Entry 4Z91 (X-ray diffraction, 3.39 A resolution); this record covers chains A and B of the 5 polymer chains in the assembly.

Chain A (and B):
Name: Gamma-aminobutyric-acid receptor subunit beta-1
Source organism: Dickeya dadantii (strain 3937)
Notes: chain B of this document is another copy of the same molecule, construct and numbering; everything in this record applies to it too
Reference sequence: E0SJQ4 (E0SJQ4_DICD3); residues 1-322 here correspond to UniProt positions 22-343 (UniProt number = residue number + 21)
Amino-acid sequence (322 residues; each row starts with the number of its first residue):
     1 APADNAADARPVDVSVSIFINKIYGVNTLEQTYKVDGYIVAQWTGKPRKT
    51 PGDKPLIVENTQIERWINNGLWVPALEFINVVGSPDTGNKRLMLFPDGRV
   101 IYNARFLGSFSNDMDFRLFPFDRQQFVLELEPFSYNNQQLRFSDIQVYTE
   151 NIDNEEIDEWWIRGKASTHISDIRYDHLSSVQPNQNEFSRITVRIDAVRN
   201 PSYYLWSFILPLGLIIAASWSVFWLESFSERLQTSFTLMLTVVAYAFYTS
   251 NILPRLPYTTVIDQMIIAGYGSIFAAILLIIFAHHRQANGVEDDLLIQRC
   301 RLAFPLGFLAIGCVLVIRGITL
Unresolved in the structure: 1-9, 319-322
Small-molecule neighbours:
  - 4LE ((2R)-2-chloro-2-(difluoromethoxy)-1,1,1-trifluoroethane): Leu240, Val243, Ala244
  - 1.7.6 3-bromanylpropan-1-amine (4LJ): Leu76, Glu77, Phe78, Pro85
What the authors report for this chain:
  - binding site for 4LE: Thr237, Leu240, Ala244
  - mutagenesis - A244T: unchanged signaling in response to PPA

Chain A / chain B interface:
Pairs across the interface (93):
  Lys22(A) - Glu30(B)  hydrogen bond (side chain-backbone)
  Lys22(A) - Ser111(B)
  Tyr24(A) - Glu30(B)
  Tyr24(A) - Val82(B)
  Asp36(A) - Val81(B)
  Asp36(A) - Val82(B)
  Asp36(A) - Gly83(B)
  Tyr38(A) - Glu77(B)  hydrogen bond
  Tyr38(A) - Phe133(B)  hydrophobic
  Gln42(A) - Ser179(B)
  Ile57(A) - Ser134(B)
  Ile57(A) - Tyr135(B)  hydrophobic
  Glu59(A) - Val73(B)
  Glu59(A) - Pro74(B)
  Glu59(A) - Ala75(B)  hydrogen bond (side chain-backbone)
  Glu59(A) - Phe133(B)
  Glu59(A) - Ser134(B)  hydrogen bond
  Thr61(A) - Glu64(B)  hydrogen bond
  Gln62(A) - Glu64(B)  hydrogen bond
  Gln62(A) - Ile67(B)
  Gln62(A) - Asn68(B)  hydrogen bond
  Arg65(A) - Asn68(B)
  Asp86(A) - Gly83(B)
  Asp86(A) - Ser84(B)  hydrogen bond
  Asn89(A) - Glu77(B)
  Asn89(A) - Phe133(B)
  Arg91(A) - Phe133(B)  hydrogen bond (side chain-backbone)
  Arg91(A) - Ser134(B)
  Arg99(A) - Ser179(B)  hydrogen bond (side chain-backbone)
  Arg99(A) - Ser180(B)
  Asn103(A) - Phe133(B)
  Arg105(A) - Glu77(B)  salt bridge
  Arg105(A) - Phe78(B)
  Arg105(A) - Ile79(B)  hydrogen bond (side chain-backbone)
  Arg105(A) - Val81(B)  hydrogen bond (side chain-backbone)
  Leu107(A) - Val82(B)
  Leu107(A) - Gly83(B)
  Tyr148(A) - His177(B)
  Glu156(A) - Arg117(B)  salt bridge
  Glu156(A) - Tyr258(B)
  Ile157(A) - Gln31(B)  hydrogen bond (backbone-side chain)
  Ile157(A) - Met114(B)
  Ile157(A) - Asp115(B)
  Ile157(A) - Arg117(B)
  Ile157(A) - Tyr258(B)
  Asp158(A) - Gln31(B)
  Glu159(A) - Leu29(B)
  Glu159(A) - Pro257(B)
  Ser202(A) - Pro257(B)
  Tyr203(A) - Leu256(B)
  Tyr203(A) - Pro257(B)  hydrogen bond (backbone-backbone)
  Tyr203(A) - Tyr258(B)
  Tyr203(A) - Asp263(B)
  Trp206(A) - Thr259(B)
  Trp206(A) - Ile267(B)
  Leu210(A) - Ile267(B)  hydrophobic
  Pro211(A) - Tyr270(B)  hydrophobic
  Leu214(A) - Met239(B)
  Leu214(A) - Tyr270(B)
  Leu214(A) - Phe274(B)
  Ile215(A) - Met239(B)  hydrophobic
  Ile215(A) - Val243(B)  hydrophobic
  Ala217(A) - Phe274(B)  hydrophobic
  Ala218(A) - Phe236(B)
  Ala218(A) - Phe274(B)  hydrophobic
  Ser221(A) - Leu232(B)
  Ser221(A) - Phe236(B)
  Ser221(A) - Ile277(B)
  Ser221(A) - Ile281(B)
  Trp224(A) - Phe228(B)
  Trp224(A) - Ile281(B)  hydrophobic
  Trp224(A) - His285(B)
  Leu225(A) - Leu232(B)  hydrophobic
  Glu226(A) - His284(B)  salt bridge
  Glu230(A) - Ser229(B)  hydrogen bond
  Glu230(A) - Gln233(B)
  Thr234(A) - Gln233(B)
  Thr234(A) - Phe236(B)
  Leu238(A) - Phe236(B)  hydrophobic
  Leu240(A) - Leu240(B)  hydrophobic
  Thr241(A) - Leu240(B)
  Tyr245(A) - Val243(B)  hydrophobic
  Tyr245(A) - Tyr270(B)
  Phe247(A) - Phe247(B)  hydrophobic
  Tyr248(A) - Ala246(B)
  Tyr248(A) - Phe247(B)  hydrophobic
  Tyr248(A) - Ser250(B)
  Asn251(A) - Phe247(B)
  Asn251(A) - Asn251(B)  hydrogen bond
  Asn251(A) - Arg255(B)  hydrogen bond (backbone-side chain)
  Ile252(A) - Ser250(B)
  Ile252(A) - Arg255(B)
  Arg301(A) - His285(B)
Other interface residues (no listed pair), chain A (57 interface residues in all): Phe19, Asn60, Gly88, Lys90, Met93, Phe95, Ile101, Asn200, Ser207, Thr237, Ala244
Other interface residues (no listed pair), chain B (55 interface residues in all): Thr32, Gln139, Val181, Gly271

In short:
The interface between chain A and chain B involves 57 residues on one side and 55 on the other; the contacts
include 17 hydrogen bonds and 3 salt bridges. Polar pairs include Arg105(A)-Glu77(B), Glu156(A)-Arg117(B) and
Glu226(A)-His284(B). The paper reports a binding site for 4LE at Thr237(A), Leu240(A) and Ala244(A); A244T of
chain A leaves signaling in response to PPA unchanged.
Both chains are Gamma-aminobutyric-acid receptor subunit beta-1 (Dickeya dadantii (strain 3937)). Entry 4Z91
(ELIC cocrystallized with isofluorane in a desensitized state) was determined by X-ray diffraction together
with 4Z90 from the same study.
